3UIO - chains A and D of the 4 polymer chains in the assembly; structure by X-ray diffraction, 2.60 A resolution.

[Chain A]
Molecule: SUMO-conjugating enzyme UBC9
Source organism: Homo sapiens
Notes: EC 6.3.2.-
Reference sequence: P63279 (UBC9_HUMAN); numbering as in UniProt (aligned over 1-158)
Sequence (158 residues; numbered 1 to 158; the number before each row is that of its first residue):
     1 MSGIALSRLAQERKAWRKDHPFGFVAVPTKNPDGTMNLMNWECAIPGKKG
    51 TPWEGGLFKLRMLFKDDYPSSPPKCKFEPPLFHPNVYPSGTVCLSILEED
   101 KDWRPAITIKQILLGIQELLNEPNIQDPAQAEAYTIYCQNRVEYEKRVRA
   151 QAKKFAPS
Not modelled in the structure: 1-2
Modified positions: C93 (3-sulfinoalanine; CSD); C138 (3-sulfinoalanine; CSD)
UniProt features mapped onto this chain:
  - region: R13 to K18 (Interaction with SUMO1)
  - active site: C93 (Glycyl thioester intermediate)
  - site: I4 (Interaction with RANBP2), V25 (Interaction with RANBP2), L57 (Interaction with RANBP2), D100, K101 (Substrate binding)
  - modified residue: S2 (N-acetylserine), K65 (N6-acetyllysine), S71 (Phosphoserine)
  - cross-link (Glycyl lysine isopeptide (Lys-Gly)): K18 (interchain with G-Cter in SUMO2), K48 (interchain with G-Cter in SUMO2), K49 (interchain with G-Cter in SUMO1), K101 (interchain with G-Cter in SUMO2)
  - mutagenesis: R13 to K14 (Impairs binding to SUMO1 and catalytic activity), R17 to K18 (Impairs binding to SUMO1 and catalytic activity), F22 (F22A: Impairs binding to RANBP2), V25 (V25A: Impairs binding to RANBP2), V27 (V27A: Impairs binding to RANBP2), E42 (E42A: Slightly impairs binding to RANBP2), K48 (K48A: Slightly impairs binding to RANBP2), E54 (E54A: Slightly impairs binding to RANBP2), L57 (L57A: Impairs binding to RANBP2), K59 (K59A: Impairs binding to RANBP2), R61 (R61A: Slightly impairs binding to RANBP2), N85 (N85Q: Impairs catalytic activity), 4 further mutagenesis entries in UniProt

[Chain D]
Molecule: E3 SUMO-protein ligase RanBP2
Source organism: Homo sapiens
Reference sequence: P49792 (RBP2_HUMAN); residues 2631-2695 here = UniProt positions 2631-2695
Sequence (67 residues; each row starts with the number of its first residue):
  2629 SLDVLIVYELTPTVEEKAKADTLKLPPTFFCYKNRPDYVSEEEEDDEDFE
  2679 TAVKKLNGKLYLDGSEK
Not modelled in the structure: 2629, 2695
Construct notes: expression tag (2629-2630); engineered mutation V2642 (Ala in P49792), E2644 (Gln in P49792), K2647 (Leu in P49792), D2649 (Thr in P49792), T2650 (Lys in P49792)
Modified positions: C2659 (3-sulfinoalanine; CSD)
UniProt features mapped onto this chain:
  - region: D2631 to V2635 (Interaction with sumoylated RANGAP1)
  - modified residue: Y2666 (Phosphotyrosine), S2668 (Phosphoserine)
  - mutagenesis: V2632 (V2632K: Abolishes interaction with sumoylated RANGAP1), I2634 (I2634K: Abolishes interaction with sumoylated RANGAP1), V2635 (V2635K: Abolishes interaction with sumoylated RANGAP1), P2640 (P2640A: No effect on SUMO E3 ligase activity), K2645 (K2645A: No effect on SUMO E3 ligase activity), L2651 (L2651A: Abolishes binding to UBE2I and SUMO E3 ligase activity), K2652 (K2652A: No effect on SUMO E3 ligase activity), L2653 (L2653A: Abolishes binding to UBE2I and SUMO E3 ligase activity), P2654 (P2654A: Impairs SUMO E3 ligase activity), P2655 (P2655A: No effect on SUMO E3 ligase activity), T2656 (T2656A: Impairs SUMO E3 ligase activity), F2657 (F2657A: Abolishes binding to UBE2I and SUMO E3 ligase activity), 5 further mutagenesis entries in UniProt

[Interface between chain A and chain D]
Pairs across the interface (56; chain A residue first):
  I4(A) with T2650(D); L2651(D); K2652(D)
  S7(A) with L2651(D)
  R8(A) with L2651(D), hydrogen bond (side chain-backbone); K2652(D), hydrogen bond (side chain-backbone); L2653(D)
  Q11(A) with L2651(D); F2657(D); F2658(D)
  E12(A) with F2657(D)
  R13(A) with D2673(D), salt bridge; E2675(D), salt bridge
  K14(A) with Y2660(D)
  A15(A) with F2657(D), hydrophobic; Y2660(D)
  R17(A) with E2671(D), salt bridge; E2672(D); D2673(D), salt bridge
  K18(A) with Y2660(D); Y2666(D); V2667(D); E2669(D), salt bridge
  F22(A) with K2687(D); L2688(D); Y2689(D); L2690(D), hydrophobic
  G23(A) with L2684(D); L2688(D)
  V25(A) with F2677(D), hydrophobic; A2680(D), hydrophobic; L2684(D), hydrophobic
  V27(A) with E2675(D); D2676(D); F2677(D); A2680(D), hydrophobic
  K30(A) with D2673(D), hydrogen bond (side chain-backbone)
  M36(A) with D2673(D)
  E42(A) with F2677(D)
  C43(A) with F2677(D)
  G47(A) with Y2689(D), hydrogen bond (backbone-side chain)
  K49(A) with Y2689(D)
  E54(A) with Y2689(D)
  G55(A) with L2688(D); Y2689(D), hydrogen bond (backbone-side chain)
  G56(A) with L2688(D)
  L57(A) with L2684(D), hydrophobic
  K59(A) with F2677(D)
  P69(A) with L2651(D)
  P105(A) with K2652(D)
  A106(A) with K2652(D); P2654(D)
  T108(A) with L2653(D); P2654(D); F2657(D)
  P157(A) with G2686(D)
Also at the interface, not in a pair above, chain A (35 interface residues in all): A44, P46, K48, W53, Q111
Also at the interface, not in a pair above, chain D (26 interface residues in all): D2674, V2681

[Summary]
35 residues of chain A and 26 residues of chain D are in contact; the contacts include 5 hydrogen bonds and 5
salt bridges. Among the polar pairs are R13(A)-D2673(D), R13(A)-E2675(D) and R17(A)-E2671(D).
Chain A is SUMO-conjugating enzyme UBC9 and chain D is E3 SUMO-protein ligase RanBP2, both from Homo sapiens;
the structure, Complex between human RanGAP1-SUMO2, UBC9 and the IR1 domain from RanBP2 containing IR2 Motif
II, was determined by X-ray diffraction (same publication as 3UIN and 3UIP).
